7S4K - chains A and C of the 9 polymer chains in the assembly; structure by electron microscopy, 2.36 A resolution.

== Chain A ==
Name: Particulate methane monooxygenase alpha subunit
Source organism: Methylococcus capsulatus str. Bath
Notes: EC 1.14.18.3
UniProtKB: G1UBD1 (PMOB_METCA); numbering as in UniProt (aligned over 1-414)
Sequence (414 residues; numbered 1 to 414; the number before each row is that of its first residue):
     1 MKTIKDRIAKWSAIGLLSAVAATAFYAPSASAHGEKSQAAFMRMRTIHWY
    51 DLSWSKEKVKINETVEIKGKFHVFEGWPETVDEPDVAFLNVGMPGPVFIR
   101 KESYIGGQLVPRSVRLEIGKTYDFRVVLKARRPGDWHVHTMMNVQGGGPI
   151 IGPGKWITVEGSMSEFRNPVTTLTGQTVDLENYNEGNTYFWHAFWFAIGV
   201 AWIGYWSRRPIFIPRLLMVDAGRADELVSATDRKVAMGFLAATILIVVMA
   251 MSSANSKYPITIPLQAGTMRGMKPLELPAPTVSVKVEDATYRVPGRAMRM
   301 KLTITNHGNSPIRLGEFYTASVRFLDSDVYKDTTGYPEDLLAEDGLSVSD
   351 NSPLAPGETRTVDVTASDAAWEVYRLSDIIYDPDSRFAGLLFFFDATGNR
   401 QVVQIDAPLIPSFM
Unresolved in the structure: 1-32
Metal / ion sites: Cu ion site 1: H33, H137, H139; Cu ion site 2: H48, H72
Small-molecule neighbours: diundecyl phosphatidyl choline (PLC): I244, V248, M251, N255, T261
UniProt features mapped onto this chain:
  - binding site (Cu cation): H33, H48, H72, H137, H139
  - mutagenesis: H48 (H48N: Impairs activity of soluble pmoB construct), H137 (H137A: Abolishes activity of soluble pmoB construct; when associated with A-139), H139 (H139A: Abolishes activity of soluble pmoB construct; when associated with A-137)

== Chain C ==
Name: Ammonia monooxygenase/methane monooxygenase, subunit C family protein
Source organism: Methylococcus capsulatus str. Bath
Notes: EC 1.14.13.25
UniProtKB: Q603F1 (Q603F1_METCA); residues 30-289 here correspond to UniProt positions 1-260 (UniProt number = residue number - 29)
Sequence (260 residues; each row starts with the number of its first residue):
    30 MAATTIGGAAAAEAPLLDKKWLTFALAIYTVFYLWVRWYEGVYGWSAGLD
    80 SFAPEFETYWMNFLYTEIVLEIVTASILWGYLWKTRDRNLAALTPREELR
   130 RNFTHLVWLVAYAWAIYWGASYFTEQDGTWHQTIVRDTDFTPSHIIEFYL
   180 SYPIYIITGFAAFIYAKTRLPFFAKGISLPYLVLVVGPFMILPNVGLNEW
   230 GHTFWFMEELFVAPLHYGFVIFGWLALAVMGTLTQTFYSFAQGGLGQSLC
   280 EAVDEGLIAK
Unresolved in the structure: 30-44, 281-289
Metal / ion sites: Cu ion: N227, H231
Small-molecule neighbours:
  - 1,2-dihexanoyl-sn-glycero-3-phosphocholine (HXG), molecule 1: L63, R66, W67, W143, Y146, W147, Y151
  - 1,2-dihexanoyl-sn-glycero-3-phosphocholine (HXG), molecule 2: W234, F235, M236, E237, P243, Y246
  - 1,2-didecanoyl-sn-glycero-3-phosphocholine (P1O), molecule 1: W50, F53, A54, Y58, T103, L107, Y110, L111, E126, R130, T133, V136, W137, A140, I186, T187, Y194, R198
  - 1,2-didecanoyl-sn-glycero-3-phosphocholine (P1O), molecule 2: S105, W108, G109, W112, F189, F192, I193, K196, I206, L211, F218
  - 1,2-didecanoyl-sn-glycero-3-phosphocholine (P1O), molecule 3: W108, F189, I193
  - 1,2-didecanoyl-sn-glycero-3-phosphocholine (P1O), molecule 4: L208, L211, V212, V215, G216, L254
  - diundecyl phosphatidyl choline (PLC), molecule 1: I57, V60, F61, W64, W67, Y68, Y72, Y88, N91, F92, T95, E96, L99, E100, T103, L179, I183, I186
  - diundecyl phosphatidyl choline (PLC), molecule 2: S80, F81, F85, E86, M90, L93, Y94, I97, V98, T167, D168, F169, Y178, L221, P222, V224, G225, E228
  - diundecyl phosphatidyl choline (PLC), molecule 3: I97, E100, F169, Y178, P182
  - diundecyl phosphatidyl choline (PLC), molecule 4: L226, W229, F233, W234, G247
  - diundecyl phosphatidyl choline (PLC), molecule 5: F235, L239, V241, P243, Y246, V249, W253
What the authors report for this chain:
  - Cu ion coordination: N227, H231, H245

== Interface between chain A and chain C ==
Contacting residue pairs (30):
  H33(A) - L78(C)
  H33(A) - D166(C)
  G34(A) - V164(C)
  G34(A) - R165(C)
  G34(A) - D166(C)
  E35(A) - D166(C)
  K36(A) - D79(C)  salt bridge
  K36(A) - F81(C)
  S37(A) - F81(C)
  S37(A) - D166(C)  hydrogen bond
  M93(A) - T162(C)
  P94(A) - W74(C)
  G95(A) - T162(C)
  M141(A) - V164(C)  hydrophobic
  Q145(A) - E237(C)
  G147(A) - M236(C)
  G148(A) - M236(C)  hydrogen bond (backbone-backbone)
  P149(A) - V164(C)  hydrophobic
  I151(A) - V164(C)  hydrophobic
  F212(A) - F266(C)  hydrophobic
  I213(A) - F266(C)  hydrophobic
  I213(A) - L278(C)  hydrophobic
  L216(A) - F266(C)  hydrophobic
  L216(A) - Y267(C)  hydrophobic
  L217(A) - L274(C)  hydrophobic
  L217(A) - L278(C)  hydrophobic
  L217(A) - C279(C)  hydrophobic
  M218(A) - C279(C)
  D220(A) - Y267(C)  hydrogen bond
  R375(A) - F81(C)
Also at the interface, not in a pair above, chain A (26 interface residues in all): R132, V144, G146, P214, A221
Also at the interface, not in a pair above, chain C (20 interface residues in all): S80, I163, T263, F269, A270

== Summary ==
Chain A and chain C form an interface of 26 and 20 residues respectively; the contacts include 3 hydrogen
bonds and 1 salt bridge. Polar contacts include K36(A)-D79(C), S37(A)-D166(C) and D220(A)-Y267(C). Chain A
binds diundecyl phosphatidyl choline. From the paper: Cu ion coordination by N227(C), H231(C) and H245(C).
Chain A is Particulate methane monooxygenase alpha subunit and chain C is Ammonia monooxygenase/methane
monooxygenase, subunit C family protein, both from Methylococcus capsulatus str. Bath; the structure, CryoEM
structure of Methylococcus capsulatus (Bath) pMMO in a native lipid nanodisc at 2.34 Angstrom resolution, was
determined by electron microscopy together with 7S4H, 7S4I, 7S4J, 7S4L, 7S4M, 7T4O and 7T4P from the same
study.
